Entry 7WY5 (electron microscopy, 2.83 A resolution); this record covers chains A and N of the 5 polymer chains in the assembly.

# Chain A
Name: engineered mini G alpha q subunit
From: Homo sapiens
Sequence (362 residues; each row starts with the number of its first residue; note: 26 numbers in that range are skipped by the numbering (no residue carries them; nothing is unmodelled there)):
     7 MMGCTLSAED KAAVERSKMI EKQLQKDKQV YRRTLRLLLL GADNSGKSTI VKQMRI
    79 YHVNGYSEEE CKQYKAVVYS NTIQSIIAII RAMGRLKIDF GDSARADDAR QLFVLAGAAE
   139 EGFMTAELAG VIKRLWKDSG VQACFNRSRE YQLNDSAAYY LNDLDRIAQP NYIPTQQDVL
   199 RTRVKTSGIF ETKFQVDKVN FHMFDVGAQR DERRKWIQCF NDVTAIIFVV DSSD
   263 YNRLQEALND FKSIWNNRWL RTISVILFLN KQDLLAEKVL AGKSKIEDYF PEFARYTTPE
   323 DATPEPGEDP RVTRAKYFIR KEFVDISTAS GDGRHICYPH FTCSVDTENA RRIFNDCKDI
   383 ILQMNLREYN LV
Disordered / not traced: 7-14, 79-203, 263

# Chain N
Name: NB35
From: Homo sapiens
Sequence (161 residues; row label = number of the first residue in the row; numbers below 1 keep their minus sign (Met-21 is residue -21)):
   -21 MKYLLPTAAA GLLLLAAQPA MAQVQLQESG GGLVQPGGSL RLSCAASGFT FSNYKMNWVR
    39 QAPGKGLEWV SDISQSGASI SYTGSVKGRF TISRDNAKNT LYLQMNSLKP EDTAVYYCAR
    99 CPAPFTRDCF DVTSTTYAYR GQGTQVTVSS AAALEHHHHH H
Disordered / not traced: -21 to 0, 129-139

# How chain A and chain N interact
Pairs across the interface (13):
  Arg228(A) - Thr113(N)
  Asp229(A) - Thr111(N)
  Asp229(A) - Ser112(N)  hydrogen bond
  Asp229(A) - Thr113(N)  hydrogen bond
  Glu230(A) - Thr111(N)
  Glu230(A) - Thr113(N)
  Gln267(A) - Thr61(N)
  Ser275(A) - Cys107(N)  hydrogen bond (side chain-backbone)
  Ser275(A) - Phe108(N)
  Asn278(A) - Arg105(N)
  Asn279(A) - Asp106(N)  hydrogen bond
  Asn279(A) - Phe108(N)
  Glu314(A) - Lys65(N)  salt bridge
Other interface residues (no listed pair), chain A (13 interface residues in all): Arg232, Glu268, Asn271, Tyr311, Pro313
Other interface residues (no listed pair), chain N (15 interface residues in all): Leu45, Trp47, Gly62, Pro100, Thr114, Tyr115

# In short
The interface between chain A and chain N involves 13 residues on one side and 15 on the other, with 4
hydrogen bonds and 1 salt bridge. Among the polar pairs are Glu314(A)-Lys65(N), Asp229(A)-Ser112(N) and
Asp229(A)-Thr113(N).
Chain A is engineered mini G alpha q subunit and chain N is NB35, both from Homo sapiens; the structure,
ADGRL3/Gq complex, was determined by electron microscopy, deposited together with 7X10, 7WY8 and 7WYB.
